PDB entry 7ZT3 | X-ray diffraction, 2.40 A resolution | chains A and E of the 4 polymer chains in the assembly

== Chain A ==
Protein: Major histocompatibility complex class I-related gene protein
Organism: Homo sapiens
UniProtKB: Q95460 (HMR1_HUMAN); residues 1-270 here correspond to UniProt positions 23-292 (UniProt number = residue number + 22)
Chain sequence (290 residues; row label = number of the first residue in the row; numbering starts at 0):
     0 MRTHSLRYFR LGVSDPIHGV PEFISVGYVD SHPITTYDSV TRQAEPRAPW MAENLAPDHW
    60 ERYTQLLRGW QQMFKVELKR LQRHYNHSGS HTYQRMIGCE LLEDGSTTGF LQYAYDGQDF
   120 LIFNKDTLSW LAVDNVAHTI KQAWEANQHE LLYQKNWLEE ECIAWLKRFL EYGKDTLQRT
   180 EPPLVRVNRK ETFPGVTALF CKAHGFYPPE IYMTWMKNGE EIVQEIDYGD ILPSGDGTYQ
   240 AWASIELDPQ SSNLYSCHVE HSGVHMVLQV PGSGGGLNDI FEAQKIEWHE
Unresolved in the structure: 189-194, 217-219, 250-251, 271-289
Disulfide bonds: Cys-98/Cys-161, Cys-200/Cys-256
Construct notes: initiating methionine (0); conflict Ala-43 (Lys65 in Q95460), Ser-261 (Cys283 in Q95460); expression tag (271-289)
Swiss-Prot annotation at these positions:
  - binding site (5-(2-oxoethylideneamino)-6-(D-ribitylamino)uracil): Arg-9, Ser-24, Arg-94, Tyr-152, Gln-153
  - binding site (5-(2-oxopropylideneamino)-6-(D-ribitylamino)uracil): Arg-9, Ser-24, Arg-94, Tyr-152, Gln-153
  - binding site (7-hydroxy-6-methyl-8-(1-D-ribityl)lumazine): Arg-9, Ser-24, Arg-94, Tyr-152, Gln-153
  - binding site (8-(9H-purin-6-yl)-2-oxa-8-azabicyclo[3.3.1]nona-3,6-diene-4,6-dicarbaldehyde): Arg-9, His-58, Arg-94
  - glycosylation: Asn-85 (N-linked (GlcNAc...) asparagine)
What the authors report for this chain:
  - mutagenesis - E76Q/E149Q (KD = 0.6 uM): unchanged binding to AF7 TCR
  - mutagenesis - E76Q/E149Q: decreased binding to E8 TRBV6-1 TCR

== Chain E ==
Protein: TCR beta
Organism: Homo sapiens
Chain sequence (262 residues; row label = number of the first residue in the row):
     1 NAGVTQTPKF QVLKTGQSMT LQCAQDMNHN YMYWYRQDPG MGLRLIYYSA SEGTTDKGEV
    61 PNGYNVSRST TEDFPLRLLS AAPSQTSVYF CASSNREYSP LHFGNGTRLT VTEDLNKVFP
   121 PEVAVFEPSE AEISHTQKAT LVCLATGFYP DHVELSWWVN GKEVHSGVCT DPQPLKEQPA
   181 LNDSRYALSS RLRVSATFWQ DPRNHFRCQV QFYGLSENDE WTQDRAKPVT QIVSAEAWGR
   241 ADAAAGAAEQ KLISEEDLNG AA
Unresolved in the structure: 1, 242-262
Disulfide bonds: Cys-23/Cys-91, Cys-143/Cys-208

== Chain A / chain E interface ==
Contacting residue pairs - 22 pairs, chain A then chain E:
  Arg-41(A) with Gly-53(E), hydrogen bond (side chain-backbone); Thr-54(E)
  Arg-61(A) with Tyr-48(E), hydrogen bond
  Gln-64(A) with Tyr-48(E); Ala-50(E); Thr-54(E), hydrogen bond; Thr-55(E); Asp-56(E)
  Leu-65(A) with Tyr-31(E)
  Arg-67(A) with Ser-51(E); Thr-54(E), hydrogen bond
  Gly-68(A) with Ala-50(E)
  Trp-69(A) with Glu-97(E), hydrogen bond
  Gln-71(A) with Asn-30(E); Ser-51(E)
  Met-72(A) with Asn-30(E); Arg-96(E); Glu-97(E)
  Glu-76(A) with Arg-96(E), salt bridge
  Glu-149(A) with Arg-96(E), salt bridge; Tyr-98(E), hydrogen bond
  Tyr-152(A) with Tyr-98(E), hydrophobic
Interface residues without a listed pair, chain E (15 interface residues in all): Glu-52, Thr-71, Asn-95
From the paper, about this interface:
  - specific contacts: Arg-96(E)/Glu-76(A) (salt bridge), Arg-96(E)/Glu-149(A) (salt bridge)

== Summary ==
Chain A and chain E form an interface of 12 and 15 residues respectively; the contacts include 6 hydrogen
bonds and 2 salt bridges. Polar contacts include Glu-76(A)/Arg-96(E), Glu-149(A)/Arg-96(E) and
Arg-41(A)/Gly-53(E). The authors report a contact between Glu-76(A) and Arg-96(E); a salt bridge between
Arg-96(E) and Glu-149(A). From the paper: E76Q/E149Q of chain A reduce binding to E8 TRBV6-1 TCR; E76Q/E149Q
of chain A leave binding to AF7 TCR unchanged.
Chain A is Major histocompatibility complex class I-related gene protein and chain E is TCR beta, both from
Homo sapiens; the structure, Structure of E8 TCR in complex in human MR1 K43A, was determined by X-ray
diffraction (same publication as 7ZT2, 7ZT4, 7ZT5, 7ZT7, 7ZT8 and 7ZT9).
